Entry 7BKB (electron microscopy, 3.50 A resolution); this record covers chains G and H of the 24 polymer chains in the assembly.

== Chain G ==
Molecule: Formylmethanofuran dehydrogenase, subunit A
Source organism: Methanospirillum hungatei JF-1
Notes: EC 1.2.99.5
Reference sequence: Q2FRL9 (Q2FRL9_METHJ); residues 1-571 here = UniProt positions 1-571
Amino-acid sequence (571 residues; numbered 1 to 571; the number before each row is that of its first residue):
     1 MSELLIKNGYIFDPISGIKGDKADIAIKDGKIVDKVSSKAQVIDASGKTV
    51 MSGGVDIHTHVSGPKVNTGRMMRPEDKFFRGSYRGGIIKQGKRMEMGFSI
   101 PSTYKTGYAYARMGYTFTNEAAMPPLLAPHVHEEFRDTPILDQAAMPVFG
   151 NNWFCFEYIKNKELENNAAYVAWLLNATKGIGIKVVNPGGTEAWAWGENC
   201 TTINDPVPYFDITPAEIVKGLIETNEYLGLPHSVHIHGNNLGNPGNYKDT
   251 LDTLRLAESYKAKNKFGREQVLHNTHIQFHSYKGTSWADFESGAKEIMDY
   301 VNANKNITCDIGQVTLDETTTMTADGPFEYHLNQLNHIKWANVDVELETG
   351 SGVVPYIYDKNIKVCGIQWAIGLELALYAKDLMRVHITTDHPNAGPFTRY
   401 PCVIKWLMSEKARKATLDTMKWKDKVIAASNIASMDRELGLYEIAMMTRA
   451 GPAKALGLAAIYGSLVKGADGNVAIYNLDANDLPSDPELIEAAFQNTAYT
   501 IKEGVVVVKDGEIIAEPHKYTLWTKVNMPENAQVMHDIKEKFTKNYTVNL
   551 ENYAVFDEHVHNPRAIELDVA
Disordered / not traced: 1-2, 571
Modified residues: Lys184 (lysine nz-carboxylic acid; KCX)
Bound ions: Zn2+ site 1: His58, His60, Lys184, Asp390; Zn2+ site 2: Lys184, His237, His276

== Chain H ==
Molecule: Formylmethanofuran dehydrogenase, subunit B
Source organism: Methanospirillum hungatei JF-1
Notes: EC 1.2.99.5
Reference sequence: Q2FRM0 (Q2FRM0_METHJ); residue numbers follow UniProt; this construct covers 1-443
Amino-acid sequence (443 residues; each row starts with the number of its first residue):
     1 MPKVIENVGCPYCGCSCDDVRITVSDDGKDILEVENVCAIGTEIFKHGCS
    51 KDRIRLPRMRQPDGSMKDISYEEAIDWTARHLLKAKKPLMYGFGSTNCEG
   101 QAAAARVMEIAGGMLDNCATICHGPSFLAIFDNGYPSCTLGEVKNRADVI
   151 VYWGSNPAHAHPRHMSRYSIFPRGFFTGKGQKKRTVIVIDPRFTDTANVA
   201 DYHLQVKQGHDYELFNAFRMVIHGHGKDLPDEVAGIKKETILEVAEIMKN
   251 ARFGTTFFGMGLTHTDGRNHNIDIAISLTRDLNKISKWTIMAMRGHYNIA
   301 GPGVVWSWTFGFPYCLDLTKQNHAHMNPGETSSVDMAMRDEVDMFINIGT
   351 DAAAHFPIPAVKQLKKHPWVTIDPSINMASEISDLHIPVCICGVDVGGIV
   401 YRMDNVPIQFRKVIEPPEGVMDDETLLNKIADRMEELKAKGEA
Disordered / not traced: 1, 440-443
Bound ions: 4Fe-4S cluster Fe: Cys10, Cys13, Cys17, Cys38; Mo ion: Cys122 (together with molybdopterin guanosine dinucleotide)
Residues lining bound ligands:
  - molybdopterin guanosine dinucleotide (MGD; 2-amino-5,6-dimercapto-7-methyl-3,7,8a,9-tetrahydro-8-oxa-1,3,9,10-tetraaza-anthracen-4-one guanosine dinucleotide), molecule 1: Tyr12, Cys13, Ile40, Cys122, Trp153, Gly154, Ser155, Asn156, His159, Ala160, His161, Ile189, Asp190, Pro191, Arg192, Thr194, Val206, Gln208, Gly209, Asp211, Gly259, Met260, Gly261, Thr265, Met293, Gly295, His296
  - molybdopterin guanosine dinucleotide (MGD), molecule 2: Ser95, Thr96, Cys118, Ile121, Cys122, Met260, His264, His296, Tyr297, Ile348, Gly349, Thr350, Asp351, His355, Ile372, Asp373, Pro374, Ser375, Asn377, Val389, Cys390, Ile391, Cys392
  - 4Fe-4S cluster (SF4): Cys10, Tyr12, Cys13, Cys15, Ser16, Cys17, Val37, Cys38, Ile40, Gly41, His161, Pro162, Arg163

== Interface between chain G and chain H ==
Contacting residue pairs - 119 pairs, chain G then chain H:
  Asn67(G) - Val304(H)
  Asn67(G) - Trp308(H)
  Arg70(G) - Ser307(H)
  Arg70(G) - Trp308(H)
  Arg70(G) - Gly311(H)
  Met71(G) - Phe131(H)
  Met71(G) - Gly303(H)
  Met71(G) - Val304(H)  hydrophobic
  Met71(G) - Ser307(H)
  Met72(G) - Ile130(H)
  Met72(G) - Phe131(H)
  Met72(G) - Gly134(H)
  Pro74(G) - Phe131(H)  hydrophobic
  Pro74(G) - Phe312(H)  hydrophobic
  Pro74(G) - Met326(H)  hydrophobic
  Lys77(G) - Gly311(H)  hydrogen bond (side chain-backbone)
  Lys77(G) - Phe312(H)
  Phe78(G) - His325(H)
  Tyr83(G) - His323(H)
  Tyr83(G) - Ala324(H)  hydrogen bond (side chain-backbone)
  Tyr83(G) - His325(H)
  Ile87(G) - Asn322(H)
  Ile87(G) - His323(H)
  Lys89(G) - Glu109(H)  salt bridge
  Lys89(G) - Gln321(H)
  Lys89(G) - Asn322(H)
  Arg93(G) - Thr309(H)
  Met94(G) - Glu109(H)
  Met94(G) - Phe310(H)  hydrophobic
  Met94(G) - Asn322(H)
  Met94(G) - His323(H)
  Met94(G) - Ala324(H)
  Met96(G) - Phe310(H)
  Met96(G) - Ala324(H)  hydrogen bond (side chain-backbone)
  Ser102(G) - Trp308(H)
  Ser102(G) - Thr309(H)
  Thr103(G) - Trp308(H)  hydrogen bond (side chain-backbone)
  Tyr104(G) - Thr309(H)
  Leu126(G) - Val406(H)  hydrophobic
  Leu127(G) - Val406(H)  hydrophobic
  Leu127(G) - Pro407(H)
  Pro129(G) - Ile399(H)  hydrophobic
  Pro129(G) - Pro407(H)  hydrophobic
  His130(G) - Tyr401(H)
  His130(G) - Pro407(H)
  Glu133(G) - Cys98(H)
  Glu133(G) - Trp308(H)
  Glu133(G) - Ile399(H)
  Glu133(G) - Tyr401(H)  hydrogen bond
  Glu134(G) - Trp308(H)
  Arg136(G) - Glu99(H)  salt bridge
  Asp137(G) - Trp308(H)  hydrogen bond
  Trp153(G) - Arg146(H)
  Trp153(G) - Phe175(H)  hydrophobic
  Trp153(G) - Phe176(H)  hydrophobic
  Glu192(G) - Arg146(H)  salt bridge
  Trp194(G) - Lys287(H)
  Ala195(G) - Arg146(H)
  Ala195(G) - Phe253(H)
  Ala195(G) - Lys287(H)
  Trp196(G) - Arg146(H)
  Trp196(G) - Phe176(H)  hydrophobic
  Trp196(G) - Arg252(H)
  Tyr209(G) - Phe175(H)  hydrophobic
  Tyr209(G) - Phe176(H)  hydrophobic
  Tyr330(G) - Arg280(H)
  Tyr330(G) - Asn283(H)  hydrogen bond (side chain-backbone)
  Tyr330(G) - Lys284(H)  hydrogen bond (side chain-backbone)
  Asn333(G) - Arg280(H)
  Gln334(G) - Lys284(H)  hydrogen bond
  Lys339(G) - Phe131(H)  hydrogen bond (side chain-backbone)
  Lys339(G) - Asp132(H)
  Lys339(G) - Asn133(H)
  Trp340(G) - Asn133(H)
  Trp340(G) - Gly134(H)
  Trp340(G) - Tyr135(H)  hydrogen bond (backbone-backbone)
  Trp340(G) - Pro136(H)  hydrophobic
  Trp340(G) - Arg280(H)
  Trp340(G) - Asn283(H)
  Ala341(G) - Tyr135(H)
  Asn342(G) - Tyr135(H)
  Asn342(G) - Pro136(H)
  Asn342(G) - Ser137(H)  hydrogen bond (backbone-backbone)
  Asn342(G) - Lys287(H)
  Val343(G) - Ser137(H)
  Asp344(G) - Ser137(H)
  Asp344(G) - Cys138(H)
  Asp344(G) - Thr139(H)  hydrogen bond (backbone-backbone)
  Asp344(G) - Glu142(H)
  Asp344(G) - Lys287(H)  salt bridge
  Val345(G) - Thr139(H)
  Val345(G) - Glu142(H)
  Glu346(G) - Thr139(H)  hydrogen bond (backbone-side chain)
  Glu346(G) - Gly141(H)  hydrogen bond (side chain-backbone)
  Glu346(G) - Arg402(H)  salt bridge
  Leu347(G) - Asn145(H)
  Lys544(G) - Lys144(H)  hydrogen bond (backbone-side chain)
  Asn545(G) - Asn145(H)  hydrogen bond
  Asn545(G) - Phe175(H)
  Thr547(G) - Asp18(H)
  Thr547(G) - Gly141(H)
  Thr547(G) - Arg167(H)  hydrogen bond (backbone-side chain)
  Thr547(G) - Tyr168(H)
  Thr547(G) - Arg402(H)  hydrogen bond
  Val548(G) - Asp18(H)
  Asn549(G) - Asn7(H)  hydrogen bond
  Asn549(G) - Asp19(H)  hydrogen bond
  Glu551(G) - Asn7(H)
  Glu551(G) - Arg411(H)  salt bridge
  Asn552(G) - Asn7(H)
  Asn552(G) - Asp18(H)
  Asn552(G) - Gln409(H)  hydrogen bond (backbone-side chain)
  Asn552(G) - Arg411(H)  hydrogen bond
  Ala554(G) - Gln409(H)  hydrogen bond (backbone-side chain)
  Val555(G) - Gln409(H)
  Phe556(G) - Gln409(H)  hydrogen bond (backbone-side chain)
  Phe556(G) - Arg411(H)
  His559(G) - Ile399(H)
  His559(G) - Gln409(H)  hydrogen bond
Interface residues without a listed pair, chain G (56 interface residues in all): Ile88, Lys541, Tyr553
Interface residues without a listed pair, chain H (63 interface residues in all): Ala105, Arg106, Phe127, Leu140, Arg173, Gly174, Pro313, Leu318, Gly398, Asn405, Ile408

== Overview ==
56 residues of chain G and 63 residues of chain H are in contact; the contacts include 26 hydrogen bonds and 6
salt bridges. Polar pairs include Lys89(G)-Glu109(H), Arg136(G)-Glu99(H) and Glu192(G)-Arg146(H). Bound to
chain H: molybdopterin guanosine dinucleotide and 4Fe-4S cluster.
Here chain G is Formylmethanofuran dehydrogenase, subunit A and chain H is Formylmethanofuran dehydrogenase,
subunit B, both from Methanospirillum hungatei JF-1. Entry 7BKB (Formate dehydrogenase - heterodisulfide
reductase - formylmethanofuran dehydrogenase complex from Methanospirillum hungatei (hexameric, composite
structure)) was determined by electron microscopy, deposited together with 7BKC, 7BKD and 7BKE.
